Entry 7YPR (X-ray diffraction, 2.10 A resolution); this record covers chains A and B.

Chain A (and B):
Protein: Superoxide dismutase [Cu-Zn]
Source organism: Ramazzottius varieornatus
Notes: EC 1.15.1.1; chain B of this document is another copy of the same molecule, construct and numbering; everything in this record applies to it too
Reference sequence: A0A1D1VU85 (A0A1D1VU85_RAMVA); residue numbers follow UniProt; this construct covers 1-194
Sequence (194 residues; numbered 1 to 194; the number before each row is that of its first residue):
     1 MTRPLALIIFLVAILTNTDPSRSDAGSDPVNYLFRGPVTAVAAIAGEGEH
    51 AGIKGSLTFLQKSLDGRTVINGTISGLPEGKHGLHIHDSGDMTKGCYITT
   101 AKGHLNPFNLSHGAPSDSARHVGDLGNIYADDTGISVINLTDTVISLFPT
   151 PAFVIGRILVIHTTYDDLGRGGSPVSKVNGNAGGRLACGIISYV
Disordered / not traced: 1-29 (chain B: 1-30)
Construct notes: engineered mutation His87 (Val in A0A1D1VU85)
Curated features (UniProtKB/Swiss-Prot):
  - binding site (Cu cation): His85, His104, His162
  - binding site (Zn(2+)): His104, His112, His121, Asp124
Disulfide bonds: Cys96-Cys188
Ion coordination: Cu ion: His85, His104, His162; Zn2+: His104, His112, His121, Asp124

Interface between chain A and chain B:
Residue-residue contacts (54):
  Asn31(A) with Pro149(B), hydrogen bond (side chain-backbone); Thr150(B); Pro151(B)
  Tyr32(A) with Pro107(B), hydrophobic; Pro151(B); Arg157(B)
  Leu33(A) with Pro149(B); Thr150(B); Phe153(B), hydrophobic; Arg157(B)
  Val41(A) with Asp91(B)
  Ala43(A) with Met92(B); Thr93(B)
  Ser56(A) with Thr93(B)
  Ser89(A) with Val194(B), hydrogen bond (side chain-backbone)
  Gly90(A) with Ser192(B), hydrogen bond (backbone-side chain); Tyr193(B), hydrogen bond (backbone-backbone)
  Asp91(A) with Val41(B); Tyr193(B), hydrogen bond (backbone-backbone); Val194(B)
  Met92(A) with Ala43(B)
  Thr93(A) with Val41(B); Ala43(B); Ser56(B)
  Pro149(A) with Asn31(B), hydrogen bond (backbone-side chain); Leu33(B); Phe34(B); Pro149(B), hydrophobic
  Thr150(A) with Asn31(B); Leu33(B)
  Pro151(A) with Asn31(B); Tyr32(B)
  Phe153(A) with Leu33(B), hydrophobic; Phe153(B), hydrophobic
  Ile155(A) with Tyr193(B)
  Gly156(A) with Ile155(B); Ser192(B); Tyr193(B), hydrogen bond (backbone-backbone)
  Arg157(A) with Tyr32(B), hydrogen bond; Leu33(B); Tyr193(B)
  Ile190(A) with Ile190(B), hydrophobic; Ser192(B)
  Ser192(A) with Gly90(B), hydrogen bond (side chain-backbone); Gly156(B); Ile190(B)
  Tyr193(A) with Ser89(B); Gly90(B), hydrogen bond (backbone-backbone); Asp91(B), hydrogen bond (backbone-backbone); Ile155(B); Gly156(B), hydrogen bond (backbone-backbone); Arg157(B)
  Val194(A) with Ser89(B), hydrogen bond (backbone-side chain); Asp91(B)
Interface residues without a listed pair, chain A (27 interface residues in all): Phe34, Ala42, Asp88, Leu105, Pro107
Interface residues without a listed pair, chain B (27 interface residues in all): Ala42, Asp88, Leu105

Summary:
Chain A and chain B each contribute 27 residues to their interface, with 13 hydrogen bonds. Polar pairs
include Asn31(A)-Pro149(B), Ser89(A)-Val194(B) and Gly90(A)-Ser192(B). Curated annotation (UniProt) lists 3 Cu
cation-binding residues and 4 Zn2+-binding residues on chain A.
Chain A and chain B are both Superoxide dismutase [Cu-Zn] (Ramazzottius varieornatus); the structure,
Structural basis of a superoxide dismutase from a tardigrade, Ramazzottius varieornatus strain YOKOZUNA-1, was
determined by X-ray diffraction, deposited together with 7YPP.
